PDB entry 1Q50 | X-ray diffraction, 2.60 A resolution | chain A

== Chain A ==
Protein: Glucose-6-phosphate isomerase
Source organism: Leishmania mexicana
Notes: EC 5.3.1.9
Reference sequence: P42861 (G6PI_LEIME); numbering as in UniProt (aligned over 44-604)
Amino-acid sequence (561 residues; each row starts with the number of its first residue):
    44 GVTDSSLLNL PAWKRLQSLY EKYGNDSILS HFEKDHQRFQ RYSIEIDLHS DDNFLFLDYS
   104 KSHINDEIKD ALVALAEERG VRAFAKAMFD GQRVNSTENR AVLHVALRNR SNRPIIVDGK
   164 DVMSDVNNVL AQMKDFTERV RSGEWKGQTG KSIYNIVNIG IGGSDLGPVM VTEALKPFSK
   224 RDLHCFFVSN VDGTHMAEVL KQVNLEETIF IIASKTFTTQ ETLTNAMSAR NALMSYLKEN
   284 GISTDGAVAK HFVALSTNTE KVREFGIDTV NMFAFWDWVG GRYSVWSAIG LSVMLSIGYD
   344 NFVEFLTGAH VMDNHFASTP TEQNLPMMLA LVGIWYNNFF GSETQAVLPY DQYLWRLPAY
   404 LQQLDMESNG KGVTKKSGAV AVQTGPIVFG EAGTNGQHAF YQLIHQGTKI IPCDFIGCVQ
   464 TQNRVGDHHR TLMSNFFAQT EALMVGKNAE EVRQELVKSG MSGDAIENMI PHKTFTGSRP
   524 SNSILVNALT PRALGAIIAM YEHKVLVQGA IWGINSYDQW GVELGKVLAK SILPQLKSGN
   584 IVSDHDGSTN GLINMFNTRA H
UniProt features mapped onto this chain:
  - active site: Glu410 (Proton donor), His441, Lys569

== Summary ==
From UniProt: 3 active-site residues.
Chain A is Glucose-6-phosphate isomerase (Leishmania mexicana); the structure, Phosphoglucose isomerase from
Leishmania mexicana, was determined by X-ray diffraction (same publication as 1T10).
